Entry 8TLT (electron microscopy, 2.85 A resolution); this record covers chains F and G of the 8 polymer chains in the assembly.

# Chain F
Protein: DNA polymerase delta small subunit
From: Saccharomyces cerevisiae
Reference sequence: A0A6A5PTG9 (A0A6A5PTG9_YEASX); residue numbers follow UniProt; this construct covers 1-487
Amino-acid sequence (494 residues; each row starts with the number of its first residue; numbers below 1 keep their minus sign (Gly-6 is residue -6)):
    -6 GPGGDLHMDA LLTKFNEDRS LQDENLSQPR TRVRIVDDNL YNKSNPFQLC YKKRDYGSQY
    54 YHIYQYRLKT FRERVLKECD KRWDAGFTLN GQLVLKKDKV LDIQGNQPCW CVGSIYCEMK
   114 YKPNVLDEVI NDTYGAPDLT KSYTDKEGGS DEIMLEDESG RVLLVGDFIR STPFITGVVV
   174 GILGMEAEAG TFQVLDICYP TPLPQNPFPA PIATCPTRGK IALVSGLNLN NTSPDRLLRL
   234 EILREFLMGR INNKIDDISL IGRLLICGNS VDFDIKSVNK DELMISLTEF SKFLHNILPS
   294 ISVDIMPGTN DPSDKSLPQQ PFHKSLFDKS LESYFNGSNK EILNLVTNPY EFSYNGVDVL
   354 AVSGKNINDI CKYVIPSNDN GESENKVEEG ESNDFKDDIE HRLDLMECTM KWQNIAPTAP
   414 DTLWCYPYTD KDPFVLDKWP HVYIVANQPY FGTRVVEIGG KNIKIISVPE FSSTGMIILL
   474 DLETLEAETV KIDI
Unresolved in the structure: -6 to -2, 138-141, 203-209, 372-389, 422-424
Construct notes: expression tag (-6 to 0)

# Chain G
Protein: DNA polymerase delta subunit 3
From: Saccharomyces cerevisiae
Reference sequence: P47110 (DPOD3_YEAST); numbering as in UniProt (aligned over 1-350)
Amino-acid sequence (350 residues; row label = number of the first residue in the row):
     1 MDQKASYFIN EKLFTEVKPV LFTDLIHHLK IGPSMAKKLM FDYYKQTTNA KYNCVVICCY
    61 KDQTIKIIHD LSNIPQQDSI IDCFIYAFNP MDSFIPYYDI IDQKDCLTIK NSYELKVSES
   121 SKIIERTKTL EEKSKPLVRP TARSKTTPEE TTGRKSKSKD MGLRSTALLA KMKKDRDDKE
   181 TSRQNELRKR KEENLQKINK QNPEREAQMK ELNNLFVEDD LDTEEVNGGS KPNSPKETDS
   241 NDKDKNNDDL EDLLETTAED SLMDVPKIQQ TKPSETEHSK EPKSEEEPSS FIDEDGYIVT
   301 KRPATSTPPR KPSPVVKRAL SSSKKQETPS SNKRLKKQGT LESFFKRKAK
Unresolved in the structure: 119-350
Curated features (UniProtKB/Swiss-Prot):
  - modified residue: Thr223 (Phosphothreonine), Ser230 (Phosphoserine)

# How chain F and chain G interact
Pairs across the interface (92):
  Leu-1(F) with Gln77(G)
  Met1(F) with Leu71(G), hydrophobic
  Asp2(F) with Tyr44(G)
  Leu4(F) with Ile74(G), hydrophobic; Gln77(G)
  Leu5(F) with Phe41(G); Tyr44(G), hydrophobic; Cys83(G), hydrophobic; Ile85(G), hydrophobic
  Thr6(F) with Phe41(G)
  Phe8(F) with Ile80(G); Ile81(G); Asp82(G); Cys83(G)
  Asn9(F) with Lys38(G); Phe41(G); Cys83(G); Phe84(G)
  Glu10(F) with Phe41(G)
  Glu17(F) with Ser34(G)
  Leu19(F) with Cys106(G); Leu107(G)
  Pro22(F) with Leu107(G); Thr108(G)
  Arg23(F) with Thr108(G); Ile109(G); Lys110(G), hydrogen bond (backbone-backbone)
  Thr24(F) with Lys110(G)
  Arg25(F) with Ile109(G); Lys110(G), hydrogen bond (backbone-backbone); Asn111(G); Ser112(G)
  Arg27(F) with Ser112(G); Tyr113(G)
  Ile28(F) with Tyr113(G)
  Val29(F) with Tyr113(G)
  Leu230(F) with Tyr98(G)
  Leu231(F) with Tyr98(G), hydrogen bond (backbone-side chain)
  Glu234(F) with Tyr98(G)
  Ile235(F) with Ile65(G), hydrophobic
  Arg237(F) with Gln103(G)
  Glu238(F) with Thr23(G)
  Met241(F) with Thr108(G); Ile109(G)
  Arg243(F) with Phe22(G); Pro33(G); Lys37(G), hydrogen bond (backbone-side chain); Gln103(G), hydrogen bond; Cys106(G)
  Ile244(F) with Lys37(G), hydrogen bond (backbone-side chain); Cys59(G); Ile65(G), hydrophobic
  Asn246(F) with Pro33(G); Ser34(G); Lys37(G)
  Ile248(F) with Ile109(G)
  Ile251(F) with Ile109(G), hydrophobic
  Ser252(F) with Ile109(G)
  Arg256(F) with Tyr113(G)
  Lys285(F) with Tyr97(G); Tyr98(G), hydrogen bond (side chain-backbone); Asp99(G); Ile100(G)
  His288(F) with Ile100(G); Ile101(G)
  Asn289(F) with Asp99(G), hydrogen bond (side chain-backbone); Ile100(G); Ile101(G), hydrogen bond (side chain-backbone); Gln103(G), hydrogen bond (backbone-side chain)
  Leu291(F) with Asn111(G)
  Pro292(F) with Leu107(G); Asn111(G)
  Ser293(F) with Ile109(G), hydrogen bond (side chain-backbone); Lys110(G); Asn111(G), hydrogen bond (backbone-backbone)
  Tyr327(F) with Leu115(G), hydrophobic
  Asn329(F) with Lys116(G)
  Ser331(F) with Lys116(G)
  Glu334(F) with Tyr113(G)
  Glu481(F) with Gln63(G), hydrogen bond
  Thr482(F) with Asp62(G); Gln63(G)
  Val483(F) with Gln63(G)
  Lys484(F) with Gln63(G), hydrogen bond (backbone-backbone); Thr64(G); Ile65(G), hydrogen bond (backbone-backbone)
  Ile485(F) with Ile65(G)
  Asp486(F) with Ile65(G), hydrogen bond (backbone-backbone); Lys66(G); Ile67(G), hydrogen bond (backbone-backbone)
  Ile487(F) with Ile67(G), hydrophobic; His69(G)
Other interface residues (no listed pair), chain F (59 interface residues in all): Arg12, Leu14, Pro227, Gly242, Asn245, Ile294, Ser295, Ser326, Asn332, Leu472
Other interface residues (no listed pair), chain G (51 interface residues in all): Ile26, Gly32, Val56, Ile57, Ser72, Tyr86, Phe94, Ile95, Pro96, Asp105

# Overview
59 residues of chain F face 51 of chain G across their interface, with 17 hydrogen bonds. Polar pairs include
Leu231(F)-Tyr98(G), Arg243(F)-Lys37(G) and Arg243(F)-Gln103(G).
Chain F is DNA polymerase delta small subunit and chain G is DNA polymerase delta subunit 3, both from
Saccharomyces cerevisiae; the structure, Cryo-EM structure of Rev1(deltaN)-Polzeta-DNA-dCTP complex, was
determined by electron microscopy together with 8TLQ from the same study.
